Entry 2V3K (X-ray diffraction, 2.00 A resolution); this record covers chain A.

Chain A:
Molecule: Essential for mitotic growth 1
Organism: Saccharomyces cerevisiae
Reference sequence: Q06287 (EMG1_YEAST); residues 1-252 here = UniProt positions 1-252
Chain sequence (258 residues; each row starts with the number of its first residue):
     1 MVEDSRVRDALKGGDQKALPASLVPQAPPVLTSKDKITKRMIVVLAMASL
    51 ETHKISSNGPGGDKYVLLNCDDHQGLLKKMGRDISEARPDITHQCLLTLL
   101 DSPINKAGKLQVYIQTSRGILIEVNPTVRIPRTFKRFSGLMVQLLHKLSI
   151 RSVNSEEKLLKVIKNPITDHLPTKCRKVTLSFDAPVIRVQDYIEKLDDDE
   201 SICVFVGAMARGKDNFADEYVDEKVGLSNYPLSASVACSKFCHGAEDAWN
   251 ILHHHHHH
Disordered / not traced: 1-24, 56-64, 252-258
Modified positions: Mse1 (selenomethionine); Mse41, Mse47, Mse80, Mse141, Mse209 (selenomethionine; parent Met)
UniProt features mapped onto this chain:
  - binding site (S-adenosyl-L-methionine): L180, G207, G212 to D214, L227 to L232
  - site: R88 (Interaction with substrate rRNA), D90 (Stabilizes Arg-88), R129 (Interaction with substrate rRNA), R132 (Interaction with substrate rRNA), R136 (Interaction with substrate rRNA)
  - mutagenesis: R88 (R88A: Loss of substrate rRNA binding; R88D: Loss of substrate rRNA binding. No effect on growth), D90 (D90G: Loses its exclusive nucleolar localization and mislocalizes to the cytoplasm), R129 (R129A: Loss of substrate rRNA binding), R132 (R132A: Loss of substrate rRNA binding), R136 (R136A: Loss of substrate rRNA binding), D214 (D214R: Almost complete loss of SAM binding. No effect on growth and ribosome biogenesis), L232 (L232S: Almost complete loss of SAM binding. No effect on growth and ribosome biogenesis), A237 (A237D: Almost complete loss of SAM binding. No effect on growth and ribosome biogenesis)
Residues lining bound ligands: S-adenosylmethionine (SAM): L180, S181, F182, F205, V206, G207, Mse209, A210, R211, G212, D214, F216, V225, G226, L227, S228, Y230, P231, L232, S233, A234, A237
From the paper describing this entry:
  - binding site for S-adenosylmethionine: F182, G207, G212, D214, S228, Y230, P231, L232
  - conformationally variable residues (side-chain flip): D214
  - mutagenesis - D214R, L232S, A237D: abolished binding to S-adenosylmethionine
  - mutagenesis - L232D: decreased stability
  - mutagenesis - R88D: abolished binding to RNA
  - mutagenesis - R88D: unchanged growth

In short:
Ligands of chain A: S-adenosylmethionine. UniProt lists 11 S-adenosyl-L-methionine-binding residues and 8
mutagenesis sites. From the paper: a binding site for S-adenosylmethionine at F182, G207 and G212 among
others; D214R, L232S and A237D abolish binding to S-adenosylmethionine; 5 substitutions were tested in all.
Chain A is Essential for mitotic growth 1 (Saccharomyces cerevisiae); the structure, The yeast ribosome
synthesis factor Emg1 alpha beta knot fold methyltransferase, was determined by X-ray diffraction, deposited
together with 2V3J.
